2N7C - chains A and B; structure by solution NMR.

[Chain A]
Protein: putative splicing factor
From: Plasmodium falciparum 3D7
Reference sequence: Q8I3T5 (Q8I3T5_PLAF7); residues 1-86 here = UniProt positions 1-86
Chain sequence (89 residues; numbered -2 to 86; the number before each row is that of its first residue; numbers below 1 keep their minus sign (Gly-2 is residue -2)):
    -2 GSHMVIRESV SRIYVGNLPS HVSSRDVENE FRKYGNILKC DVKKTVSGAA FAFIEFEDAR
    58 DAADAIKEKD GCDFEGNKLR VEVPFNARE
Sequence notes: expression tag (-2 to 0)

[Chain B]
Molecule: 6-nt RNA strand
Sequence (6 nucleotides; each row starts with the number of its first residue):
   101 ACAUCA

[Interface between chain A and chain B]
Contacting residue pairs (20; chain A residue first):
  Arg9(A) with A103(B), base contact; U104(B), sugar contact
  Tyr11(A) with A101(B), sugar contact; C102(B), sugar contact
  Lys36(A) with U104(B), base contact; C105(B), base contact
  Asp38(A) with U104(B), sugar contact; C105(B), base contact
  Lys40(A) with A103(B), sugar contact; U104(B), phosphate contact
  Phe48(A) with C102(B), phosphate contact
  Phe50(A) with C102(B), sugar contact; A103(B), sugar contact; U104(B), base contact
  Ile51(A) with U104(B), base contact
  Glu52(A) with U104(B), base contact
  Arg77(A) with A101(B), sugar contact
  Glu79(A) with C102(B), base contact
  Pro81(A) with C102(B), base contact
  Phe82(A) with A103(B), base contact
Interface residues without a listed pair, chain A (14 interface residues in all): Cys37
Interface residues without a listed pair, chain B (6 interface residues in all): A106

[In short]
14 residues of chain A face 6 of chain B across their interface.
Here chain A is putative splicing factor (Plasmodium falciparum 3D7) and chain B is a 6-nt RNA strand. Entry
2N7C (Solution structure of Plasmodium falciparum SR1-RRM1 in complex with ACAUCA RNA) was determined by
solution NMR.
